Entry 6H6Z (X-ray diffraction, 2.08 A resolution); this record covers chains B and C of the 4 polymer chains in the assembly.

# Chain B
Name: Capsid protein VP1
Source organism: Norwalk virus (strain GI/Human/United States/Norwalk/1968)
UniProtKB: Q83884 (CAPSD_NVN68); residues 227-518 here = UniProt positions 227-518
Chain sequence (292 residues; each row starts with the number of its first residue):
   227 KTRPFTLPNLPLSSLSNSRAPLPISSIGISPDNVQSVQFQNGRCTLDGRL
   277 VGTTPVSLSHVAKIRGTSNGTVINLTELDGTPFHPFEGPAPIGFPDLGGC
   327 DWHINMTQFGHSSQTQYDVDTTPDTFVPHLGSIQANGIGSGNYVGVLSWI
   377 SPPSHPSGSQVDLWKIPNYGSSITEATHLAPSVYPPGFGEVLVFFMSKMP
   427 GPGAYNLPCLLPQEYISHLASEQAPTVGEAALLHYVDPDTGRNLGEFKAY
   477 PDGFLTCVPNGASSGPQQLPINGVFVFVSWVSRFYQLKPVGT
Unresolved in the structure: 227, 486-491
Sequence notes: conflict Ile-253 (Met in Q83884)
UniProt features mapped onto this chain:
  - site: Lys-227, Thr-228 (Cleavage)

# Chain C
Name: Nanobody (VHH) Nano-62
Source organism: Vicugna pacos
Notes: antibody fragment or engineered binder
Chain sequence (141 residues; row label = number of the first residue in the row):
     1 QVQLQESGGGLVMTGGSLRLSCAVSGRTIDVSVMAWFRQAPGKEREFVSG
    51 MRWSGMTTYSADSVKDRFTISRDKTKNTVYLQMNSLKPEDTAVYYCAARS
   101 RFIVGVPQARDLYDYWGQGTQVTVSSGRYPYDVPDYGSGRA
Unresolved in the structure: 127-141
Disulfides: Cys-22/Cys-96

# How chain B and chain C interact
Residue-residue contacts (22; chain B residue first):
  Asp-273(B) with Arg-101(C), hydrogen bond (backbone-side chain)
  Gly-274(B) with Arg-101(C)
  Arg-275(B) with Arg-101(C); Asp-114(C); Tyr-115(C), hydrogen bond
  Leu-276(B) with Arg-27(C)
  Val-277(B) with Arg-27(C); Tyr-115(C)
  Gly-278(B) with Arg-27(C), hydrogen bond (backbone-side chain)
  Thr-279(B) with Arg-27(C)
  Thr-280(B) with Arg-27(C), hydrogen bond (backbone-side chain)
  Glu-303(B) with Ile-29(C)
  Glu-313(B) with Ser-25(C); Gly-26(C), hydrogen bond (side chain-backbone)
  Ile-318(B) with Arg-27(C); Ile-29(C), hydrophobic
  His-404(B) with Gln-3(C), hydrogen bond; Ser-25(C); Gly-26(C)
  Gln-449(B) with Arg-99(C), hydrogen bond; Arg-101(C); Phe-102(C), hydrogen bond (side chain-backbone)
Also at the interface, not in a pair above, chain B (14 interface residues in all): Thr-307
Also at the interface, not in a pair above, chain C (13 interface residues in all): Gln-1, Asp-30, Asn-77
The authors on this interface:
  - specific contacts: Asp-273(B)/Arg-101(C) (hydrogen bond), Arg-275(B)/Tyr-115(C) (hydrogen bond), Arg-275(B)/Arg-101(C) (hydrophobic contact), Gly-278(B)/Arg-27(C) (hydrogen bond), Thr-280(B)/Arg-27(C) (hydrogen bond), Glu-313(B)/Gly-26(C) (hydrogen bond), His-404(B)/Ser-25(C) (hydrophobic contact), Gln-449(B)/Arg-99(C) (hydrogen bond), Gln-449(B)/Phe-102(C) (hydrogen bond)
  - epitope / paratope residues, chain B: Asp-273(B), Arg-275(B), Gly-278(B), Thr-280(B), Glu-313(B), His-404(B), Gln-449(B)

# In short
14 residues of chain B and 13 residues of chain C are in contact; the contacts include 8 hydrogen bonds. Among
the polar pairs are Asp-273(B)/Arg-101(C), Arg-275(B)/Tyr-115(C) and Gly-278(B)/Arg-27(C). The authors report
hydrogen bonds between Asp-273(B) and Arg-101(C), Arg-275(B) and Tyr-115(C) and Gly-278(B) and Arg-27(C) among
others; hydrophobic contacts between Arg-275(B) and Arg-101(C) and His-404(B) and Ser-25(C). The paper reports
epitope/paratope residues Asp-273(B), Arg-275(B) and Gly-278(B) among others.
Here chain B is Capsid protein VP1 (Norwalk virus (strain GI/Human/United States/Norwalk/1968)) and chain C is
Nanobody (VHH) Nano-62 (Vicugna pacos). Entry 6H6Z (GI.1 human norovirus protruding domain in complex with
Nano-62) was determined by X-ray diffraction, deposited together with 6H6Y, 6H70, 6H71 and 6H72.
